7M7P - chains A and P of the 3 polymer chains in the assembly; structure by X-ray diffraction, 1.80 A resolution.

Chain A:
Molecule: DNA polymerase eta
Organism: Homo sapiens
Notes: EC 2.7.7.7
UniProt: Q9Y253 (POLH_HUMAN); numbering as in UniProt (aligned over 1-432)
Sequence (435 residues; each row starts with the number of its first residue; numbers below 1 keep their minus sign (Gly-2 is residue -2)):
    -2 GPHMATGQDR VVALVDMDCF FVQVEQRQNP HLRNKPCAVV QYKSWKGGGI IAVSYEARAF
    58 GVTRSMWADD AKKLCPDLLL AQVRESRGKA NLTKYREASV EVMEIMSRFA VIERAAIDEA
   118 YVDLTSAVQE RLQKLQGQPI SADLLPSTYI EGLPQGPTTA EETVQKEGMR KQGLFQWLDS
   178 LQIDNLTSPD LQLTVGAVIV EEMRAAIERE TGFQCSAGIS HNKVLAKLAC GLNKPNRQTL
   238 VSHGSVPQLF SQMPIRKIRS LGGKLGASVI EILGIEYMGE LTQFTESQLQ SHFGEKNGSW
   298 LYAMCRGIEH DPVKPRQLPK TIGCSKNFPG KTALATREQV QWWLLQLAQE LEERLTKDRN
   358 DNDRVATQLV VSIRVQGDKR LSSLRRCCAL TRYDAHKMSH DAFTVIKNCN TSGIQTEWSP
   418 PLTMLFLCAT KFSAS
Disordered / not traced: 155-157, 410-412
Sequence notes: expression tag (-2 to 0); engineered mutation Ala113 (Ser in Q9Y253)
UniProt features mapped onto this chain:
  - binding site (Mg(2+)): Asp13, Met14, Asp115, Glu116
  - binding site (Mn(2+)): Asp13, Met14, Asp115, Glu116
  - binding site (a 2'-deoxyribonucleoside 5'-triphosphate): Arg61
  - natural variant: Val37 (deletion: In XPV), Leu75 (deletion: In XPV), Arg93 (R93P: In XPV), Arg111 (R111H: In XPV), Thr122 (T122P: In XPV), Gly153 (G153D: In a breast cancer sample), Thr191 (T191P: In XPV), Gly263 (G263V: In XPV), Val266 (V266D: In XPV), Gly295 (G295R: In XPV), Arg361 (R361S: In XPV)
  - mutagenesis: Tyr52 (Y52A/F: Reduces DNA polymerase activity; Y52E: Reduces DNA polymerase activity. Increases fidelity of replication and reduces translesion bypass), Arg61 (R61A: Reduces enzymatic activity by two-thirds), Ser62 (S62G: Increased DNA polymerase activity and translesion bypass compared to wild-type), Ala68 (A68S/V: Severe reduction in thymine dimer translesion bypass), Asn324 to Pro326 (Reduces binding to chromatin and to monoubiquitinated PCNA. Abolishes binding to monoubiquitinated PCNA; when associated with 705-E--H-713 Del)
Bound ions: Mg2+ site 1: Asp13, Met14, Asp115 (together with DZ4); Mg2+ site 2: Asp13, Asp115, Glu116 (together with DZ4) (shared with DA9(P) of chain P)
Ligand contacts:
  - DZ4 (2'-deoxy-5'-O-[(R)-hydroxy{[(R)-hydroxy(phosphonooxy)phosphoryl]amino}phosphoryl]adenosine), molecule 1: Asp13, Met14, Asp15, Cys16, Phe17, Phe18, Ile48, Ala49, Tyr52, Arg55, Arg61, Ile114, Asp115, Glu116, Lys231
  - DZ4, molecule 2: Arg256, Ser257, Leu262, Lys293, Asn294, Trp297
Reported in the primary citation:
  - mutagenesis - S113A (20-fold): decreased catalytic activity
  - mutagenesis - S113A: unchanged catalytic activity on 2'F-dA
  - mutagenesis - S113A: unchanged catalytic activity on RNA-terminated primers

Chain P:
Molecule: 9-nt DNA strand
Sequence (9 nucleotides; each row starts with the number of its first residue):
     1 TAGCGTCAA
Bound ions: Mg2+: DA9 (together with DZ4) (shared with Asp13(A), Asp115(A), Glu116(A) of chain A)

Chain A / chain P interface:
Residue-residue contacts (25; chain A residue first):
  Ala113(A) with DA9(P), sugar contact
  Asp115(A) with DA9(P), phosphate contact
  Glu116(A) with DA9(P), phosphate contact
  Lys224(A) with DA9(P), salt bridge to the phosphate
  Ile255(A) with DA8(P), phosphate contact
  Arg256(A) with DA8(P), phosphate contact
  Ser257(A) with DC7(P), phosphate contact; DA8(P), hydrogen bond to the phosphate
  Leu258(A) with DA8(P), hydrogen bond to the phosphate
  Gly259(A) with DA8(P), hydrogen bond to the phosphate
  Gly260(A) with DC7(P), phosphate contact; DA8(P), phosphate contact
  Lys261(A) with DT6(P), salt bridge to the phosphate; DC7(P), hydrogen bond to the phosphate
  Leu262(A) with DC7(P), hydrogen bond to the phosphate
  Gln365(A) with DT1(P), hydrogen bond to the phosphate
  Arg377(A) with DC4(P), phosphate contact; DG5(P), salt bridge to the phosphate
  Leu381(A) with DC4(P), phosphate contact
  Arg382(A) with DG3(P), sugar contact; DC4(P), hydrogen bond to the phosphate; DG5(P), hydrogen bond to the base
  Arg383(A) with DG3(P), sugar contact; DC4(P), salt bridge to the phosphate
  Cys384(A) with DG3(P), phosphate contact
Interface residues without a listed pair, chain A (24 interface residues in all): Asp13, Arg61, Leu378, Ser379, Ser380, Lys428
Interface residues without a listed pair, chain P (9 interface residues in all): DA2

Summary:
The interface between chain A and chain P involves 24 residues on one side and 9 on the other; the contacts
include 8 hydrogen bonds and 4 salt bridges. Polar contacts include Arg382(A)-DG5(P), Ser257(A)-DA8(P) and
Leu258(A)-DA8(P). The paper reports that S113A of chain A reduces catalytic activity; S113A of chain A leaves
catalytic activity on 2'F-dA unchanged.
Chain A is DNA polymerase eta (Homo sapiens) and chain P is a 9-nt DNA strand; the structure, Human DNA Pol
eta S113A with dA-ended primer and dAMPNPP, was determined by X-ray diffraction (same publication as 7M7L,
7M7M, 7M7N, 7M7O, 7M7Q, 7M7R and 19 further entries).
